Entry 9FWY (X-ray diffraction, 2.90 A resolution); this record covers chains A and F of the 4 polymer chains in the assembly.

== Chain A ==
Name: Floricaula/leafy-like transcription factor
From: Nothoceros aenigmaticus
UniProt: W8EDT4 (W8EDT4_9EMBR); residues 182-345 here correspond to UniProt positions 239-402 (UniProt number = residue number + 57)
Chain sequence (169 residues; numbered 178 to 346; the number before each row is that of its first residue):
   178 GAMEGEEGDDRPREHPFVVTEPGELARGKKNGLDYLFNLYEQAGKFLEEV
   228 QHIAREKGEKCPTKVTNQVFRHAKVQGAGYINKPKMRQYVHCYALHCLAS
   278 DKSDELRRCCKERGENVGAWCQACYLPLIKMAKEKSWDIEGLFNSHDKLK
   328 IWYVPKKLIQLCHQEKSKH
Not modelled in the structure: 178-185, 346
Sequence notes: expression tag (178-181, 346)

== Chain F ==
Molecule: 29-nt DNA strand
Sequence (29 nucleotides; each row starts with the number of its first residue):
     1 GCCACGGGCGACCAGCGGACGGTGAGCAC

== Chain A / chain F interface ==
Contacting residue pairs (20):
  Arg190(A) with DA25(F), sugar contact
  His192(A) with DG26(F), salt bridge to the phosphate
  Pro193(A) with DG26(F), phosphate contact
  Lys206(A) with DG26(F), phosphate contact; DC27(F), phosphate contact
  Lys207(A) with DG26(F), phosphate contact; DC27(F), phosphate contact
  Thr243(A) with DG17(F), phosphate contact
  Asn244(A) with DC16(F), sugar contact; DG17(F), hydrogen bond to the phosphate
  Arg248(A) with DC16(F), salt bridge to the phosphate
  Lys260(A) with DG17(F), hydrogen bond to the base; DG18(F), hydrogen bond to the base; DA19(F), base contact
  Pro261(A) with DA19(F), base contact; DC20(F), base contact
  Arg264(A) with DG18(F), salt bridge to the phosphate
  Tyr330(A) with DG17(F), hydrogen bond to the phosphate; DG18(F), phosphate contact
  Lys333(A) with DA19(F), salt bridge to the phosphate
Also at the interface, not in a pair above, chain A (15 interface residues in all): Gly205, Val331

== In short ==
15 residues of chain A and 8 residues of chain F are in contact, with 4 hydrogen bonds and 4 salt bridges.
Polar contacts include Lys260(A)-DG17(F), Lys260(A)-DG18(F) and Asn244(A)-DG17(F).
Here chain A is Floricaula/leafy-like transcription factor (Nothoceros aenigmaticus) and chain F is a 29-nt
DNA strand. Entry 9FWY (Structure of the Nothoceros aenigmaticus LFY DNA-binding domain bound to DNA) was
determined by X-ray diffraction.
